7OAE - chains V and W of the 42 polymer chains in the assembly; structure by electron microscopy, 2.00 A resolution.

# Chain V (and W)
Name: Fungal defensin plectasin
From: Pseudoplectania nigrella
Notes: chain W of this document is another copy of the same molecule, construct and numbering; everything in this record applies to it too
UniProt: Q53I06 (DEFPL_PSENR); residues 1-40 here correspond to UniProt positions 56-95 (UniProt number = residue number + 55)
Sequence (40 residues; numbered 1 to 40; the number before each row is that of its first residue):
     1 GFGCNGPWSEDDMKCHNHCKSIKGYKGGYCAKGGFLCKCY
Cystine bridges: C4-C30, C15-C37, C19-C39
Sequence notes: conflict S9 (Asp64 in Q53I06), K14 (Gln69 in Q53I06), L36 (Val91 in Q53I06)
UniProt features mapped onto this chain:
  - region: A31 to F35, C37 (Binds to membrane interface)
  - binding site (beta-D-GlcNAc-(1->4)-Mur2Ac(oyl-L-Ala-gamma-D-Glu-L-Lys-D-Ala-D-Ala)-di-trans,octa-cis-undecaprenyl diphosphate): F2, G3, C4, D12, H18, Y29, A31, G33, C37, K38

# How chain V and chain W interact
Contacting residue pairs (17):
  G1(V) - D11(W)
  F2(V) - D11(W)  hydrogen bond (backbone-side chain)
  G3(V) - D11(W)
  N5(V) - G6(W)  hydrogen bond (side chain-backbone)
  N5(V) - P7(W)
  W8(V) - G6(W)
  W8(V) - P7(W)  hydrophobic
  W8(V) - G33(W)
  W8(V) - F35(W)  hydrophobic
  K14(V) - D11(W)  salt bridge
  K32(V) - Y29(W)
  F35(V) - Y29(W)
  F35(V) - C30(W)
  F35(V) - G33(W)
  F35(V) - G34(W)
  L36(V) - Y29(W)  hydrophobic
  L36(V) - Y40(W)
Interface residues without a listed pair, chain W (10 interface residues in all): S9

# Overview
9 residues of chain V face 10 of chain W across their interface, with 2 hydrogen bonds and 1 salt bridge.
Polar pairs include K14(V)-D11(W), F2(V)-D11(W) and N5(V)-G6(W). Curated annotation (UniProt) lists 10
beta-D-GlcNAc-(1->4)-Mur2Ac(oyl-L-Ala-gamma-D-Glu-L-Lys-D-Ala-D-Ala)-di-trans,octa-cis-undecaprenyl
diphosphate-binding residues on chain V.
Chain V and chain W are both Fungal defensin plectasin (Pseudoplectania nigrella); the structure, Cryo-EM
structure of the plectasin fibril (double strands), was determined by electron microscopy, deposited together
with 7O76 and 7OAG.
